Entry 2BBH (X-ray diffraction, 1.85 A resolution); this record covers chain A.

== Chain A ==
Protein: divalent cation transport-related protein
Source organism: Thermotoga maritima
Notes: engineered mutation(s): T82I
Reference sequence: Q9WZ31 (Q9WZ31_THEMA); numbering as in UniProt (aligned over 1-266)
Chain sequence (269 residues; row label = number of the first residue in the row; numbers below 1 keep their minus sign (Gly-2 is residue -2)):
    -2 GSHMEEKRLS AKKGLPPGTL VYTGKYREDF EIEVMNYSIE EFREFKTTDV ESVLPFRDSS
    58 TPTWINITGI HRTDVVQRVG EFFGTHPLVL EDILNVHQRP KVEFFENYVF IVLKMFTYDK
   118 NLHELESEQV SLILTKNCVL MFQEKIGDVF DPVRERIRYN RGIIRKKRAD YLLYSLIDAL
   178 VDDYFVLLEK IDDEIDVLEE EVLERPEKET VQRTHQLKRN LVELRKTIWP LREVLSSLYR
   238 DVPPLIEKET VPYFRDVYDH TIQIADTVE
Disordered / not traced: -2 to 12, 118-119, 200-206, 245-266
Construct notes: cloning artifact (-2 to 0, 82); modified residue (1, 32, 112, 138)
Modified residues: Mse1 (selenomethionine); Mse32, Mse112, Mse138 (selenomethionine; parent Met)
Curated features (UniProtKB/Swiss-Prot):
  - mutagenesis: Asp89 (D89F/K: Decreases ion transport), Asp253 (D253K: Increases protein stability. Decreases ion transport)
Ion coordination: Mg2+ near Asp89 (its only coordinating residue here); Na+: Glu125, Gln140, Lys142, Gly144
From the paper describing this entry:
  - Mg2+ coordination: Asp89

== Summary ==
Glu125, Gln140, Lys142 and Gly144 form the Na+ site. UniProt lists 2 mutagenesis sites. The paper reports Mg2+
coordination by Asp89.
Chain A is divalent cation transport-related protein (Thermotoga maritima); the structure, X-ray structure of
T.maritima CorA soluble domain, was determined by X-ray diffraction, deposited together with 2BBJ.
